5XXT - chains A and C of the 18 polymer chains in the assembly; structure by electron microscopy, 5.35 A resolution (low resolution: residue-level contacts below are approximate; hydrogen-bond / salt-bridge calls are withheld).

Chain A (and C):
Name: Tubulin alpha-1A chain
Organism: Sus scrofa
Notes: chain C of this document is another copy of the same molecule, construct and numbering; everything in this record applies to it too
Reference sequence: P02550 (TBA1A_PIG); residue numbers follow UniProt; this construct covers 2-439
Chain sequence (438 residues; each row starts with the number of its first residue):
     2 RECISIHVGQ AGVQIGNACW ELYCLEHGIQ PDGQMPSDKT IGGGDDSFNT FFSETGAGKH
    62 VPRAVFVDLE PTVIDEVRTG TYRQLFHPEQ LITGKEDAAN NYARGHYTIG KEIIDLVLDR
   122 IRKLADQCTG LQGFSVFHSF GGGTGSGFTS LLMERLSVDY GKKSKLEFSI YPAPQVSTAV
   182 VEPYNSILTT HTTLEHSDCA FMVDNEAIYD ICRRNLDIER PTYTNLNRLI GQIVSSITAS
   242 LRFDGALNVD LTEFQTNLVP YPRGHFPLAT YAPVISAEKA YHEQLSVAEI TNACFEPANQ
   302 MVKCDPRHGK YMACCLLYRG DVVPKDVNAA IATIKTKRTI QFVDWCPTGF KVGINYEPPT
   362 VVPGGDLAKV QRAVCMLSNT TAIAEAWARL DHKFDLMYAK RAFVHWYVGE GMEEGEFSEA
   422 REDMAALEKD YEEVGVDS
Unresolved in the structure: 39-48
Ligand contacts: GTP (guanosine-5'-triphosphate): Gly10, Gln11, Ala12, Gln15, Ile16, Asp98, Ala99, Ala100, Asn101, Ser140, Gly143, Gly144, Thr145, Gly146, Ile171, Thr179, Glu183, Asn206, Tyr224, Asn228, Ile231
Curated features (UniProtKB/Swiss-Prot):
  - active site: Glu254
  - binding site (GTP): Gly10, Gln11, Ala12, Gln15, Glu71, Ala99, Ser140, Gly143, Gly144, Thr145, Gly146, Thr179, Glu183, Asn206, Tyr224, Asn228, Leu252
  - binding site (Mg(2+)): Glu71
  - modified residue: Lys40 (N6-acetyllysine), Tyr282 (3'-nitrotyrosine), Ser439 (Phosphoserine)
  - natural variant: Gly265 (A265G: this construct carries the variant), Thr271 to Ala273 (sequence variant, change not given here)

Interface between chain A and chain C:
Residue-residue contacts - 18 pairs, chain A then chain C:
  Asp33(A) with His283(C)
  Glu55(A) with Gln285(C)
  Thr56(A) with His283(C); Glu284(C); Gln285(C)
  Gly57(A) with Gln285(C)
  Lys60(A) with His283(C)
  Val62(A) with His283(C)
  Gln85(A) with His283(C)
  Leu86(A) with His283(C)
  His88(A) with Lys280(C); Tyr282(C); His283(C); Glu284(C)
  Glu90(A) with Glu284(C)
  Lys124(A) with Glu284(C)
  Asp127(A) with Lys338(C)
  Gln128(A) with Glu290(C)
Interface residues without a listed pair, chain A (16 interface residues in all): Gly34, His61, Pro89

In short:
16 residues of chain A and 7 residues of chain C are in contact. Bound to chain A: GTP. Curated annotation
(UniProt) lists active-site residue Glu254(A), 17 GTP-binding residues and Mg2+-binding residue Glu71(A) on
chain A.
Chain A and chain C are both Tubulin alpha-1A chain (Sus scrofa); the structure, GDP-microtubule complexed
with nucleotide-free KIF5C, was determined by electron microscopy, deposited together with 5XXV, 5XXW and
5XXX.
